PDB entry 3WLF | X-ray diffraction, 2.30 A resolution | chains A and C of the 4 polymer chains in the assembly

Chain A (and C):
Protein: (R)-specific carbonyl reductase
Organism: Candida parapsilosis
Notes: EC 1.1.1.1; chain C of this document is another copy of the same molecule, construct and numbering; everything in this record applies to it too
Reference sequence: A1X808 (A1X808_CANPA); numbering as in UniProt (aligned over 1-336)
Sequence (341 residues; numbered -4 to 336; the number before each row is that of its first residue; numbers below 1 keep their minus sign (Ala-4 is residue -4)):
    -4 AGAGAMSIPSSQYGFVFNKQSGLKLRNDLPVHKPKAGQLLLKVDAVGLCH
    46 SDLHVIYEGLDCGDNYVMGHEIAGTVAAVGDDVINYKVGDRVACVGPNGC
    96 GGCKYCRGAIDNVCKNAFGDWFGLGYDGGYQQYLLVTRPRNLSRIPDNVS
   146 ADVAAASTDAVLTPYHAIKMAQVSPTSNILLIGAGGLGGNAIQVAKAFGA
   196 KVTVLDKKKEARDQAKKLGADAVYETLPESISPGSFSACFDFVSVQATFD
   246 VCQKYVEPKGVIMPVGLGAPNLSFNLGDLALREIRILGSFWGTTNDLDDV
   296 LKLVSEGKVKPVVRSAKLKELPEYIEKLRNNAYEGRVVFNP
Unresolved in the structure: -4 to 1 (chain C: -4 to 2, 329)
Construct notes: expression tag (-4 to 0)

How chain A and chain C interact:
Residue-residue contacts - 12 pairs, chain A then chain C:
  Pro170(A) - Ala192(C)
  Pro170(A) - Phe193(C)  hydrophobic
  Pro170(A) - Leu298(C)
  Pro170(A) - Lys303(C)
  Thr171(A) - Asp294(C)  hydrogen bond
  Thr171(A) - Lys297(C)  hydrogen bond
  Ala192(A) - Pro170(C)
  Phe193(A) - Pro170(C)
  Gly194(A) - Lys303(C)  hydrogen bond (backbone-side chain)
  Asp294(A) - Thr171(C)  hydrogen bond
  Lys297(A) - Thr171(C)  hydrogen bond (side chain-backbone)
  Lys303(A) - Gly194(C)  hydrogen bond (side chain-backbone)
Interface residues without a listed pair, chain A (11 interface residues in all): Lys196, Leu298, Glu301
Interface residues without a listed pair, chain C (11 interface residues in all): Tyr160, Glu301

Summary:
Chain A and chain C each contribute 11 residues to their interface; the contacts include 6 hydrogen bonds.
Polar contacts include Thr171(A)-Asp294(C), Thr171(A)-Lys297(C) and Gly194(A)-Lys303(C).
Both chains are (R)-specific carbonyl reductase (Candida parapsilosis). Entry 3WLF (Crystal structure of
(R)-carbonyl reductase from Candida Parapsilosis in complex with (R)-1-phenyl-1,2-ethanediol) was determined
by X-ray diffraction, deposited together with 3WLE and 3WNQ.
